Entry 7F8O (electron microscopy, 3.60 A resolution); this record covers chains C and D of the 7 polymer chains in the assembly.

[Chain C (and D)]
Molecule: Pannexin-1
Source organism: Homo sapiens
Notes: chain D of this document is another copy of the same molecule, construct and numbering; everything in this record applies to it too
UniProtKB: Q96RD7 (PANX1_HUMAN); residue numbers follow UniProt; this construct covers 1-426
Sequence (426 residues; row label = number of the first residue in the row):
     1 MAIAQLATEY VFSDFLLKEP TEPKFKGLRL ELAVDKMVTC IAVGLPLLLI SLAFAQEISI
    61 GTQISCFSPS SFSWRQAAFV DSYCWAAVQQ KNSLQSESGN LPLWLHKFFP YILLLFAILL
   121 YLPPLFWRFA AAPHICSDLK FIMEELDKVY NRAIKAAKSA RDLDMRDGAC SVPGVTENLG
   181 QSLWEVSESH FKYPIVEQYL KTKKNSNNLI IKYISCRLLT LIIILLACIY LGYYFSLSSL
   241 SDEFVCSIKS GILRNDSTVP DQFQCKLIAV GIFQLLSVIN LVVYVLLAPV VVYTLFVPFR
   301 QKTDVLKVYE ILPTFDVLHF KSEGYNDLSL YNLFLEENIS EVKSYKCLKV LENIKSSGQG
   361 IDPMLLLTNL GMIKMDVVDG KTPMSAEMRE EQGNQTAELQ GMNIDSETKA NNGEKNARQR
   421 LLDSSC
Disordered / not traced: 1, 97-98, 158-193, 319-321, 355-426
UniProt features mapped onto this chain:
  - site: D376 to D379 (Cleavage)
  - modified residue: C40 (S-nitrosocysteine), Y199 (Phosphotyrosine), C347 (S-nitrosocysteine)
  - glycosylation: N255 (N-linked (GlcNAc...) asparagine)
  - natural variant: T21 to P23 (deletion: In OZEMA7), R217 (R217H: Found in a patient with primary ovarian failure with intellectual disability and sensorineural hearing loss; uncertain significance), I272 (I272V: No change in glycosylation pattern), K346 (K346E: In OZEMA7), C347 (C347S: In OZEMA7), Q392 to C426 (deletion: In OZEMA7)
  - mutagenesis: W74 (W74A: No effect on voltage-dependence. Altered anion selectivity with equal permeability for iodide and choride), R75 (R75E: Loss of voltage-dependence and anion selectivity. Strong increase in permeability of sodium over chloride), D164 to D167 (Not cleaved by CASP3 or CASP7), N255 (N255A: Impaired glycosylation. Forms gap junctions by 2 hemichannels; N255Q: Impaired glycosylation. Loss of GLY1 and GLY2 forms. No effect on oocyte survival. Located in the cytoplasm ...), N338 (N338Q: Impaired glycosylation; loss of GLY2 form; oocyte death), D376 to D379 (Not cleaved by CASP3 or CASP7. Reduces channel activation), D379 (D379A: No effect on cell membrane location. Decreased levels of pro-IL1B upon LPS priming and ATP stimulation. Attenuated pyroptotic cell death induced by LPS and ATP), N394 (N394Q: No change in glycosylation pattern), S424 (S424A: No effect on cell membrane location. Promoted pyroptotic cell death induced by LPS and ATP)
Disulfides: C66-C265, C84-C246
Small-molecule neighbours:
  - LBN (1-palmitoyl-2-oleoyl-sn-glycero-3-phosphocholine), molecule 1: V34, P289, V290, Y293, R300, E337
  - LBN, molecule 2: L52, L275, I279
  - LBN, molecule 3: K91, G99, L101, W104, Y111, I112, L115
  - LBN, molecule 4: F235, L237, S238, S239, Q274, L275, V278, I279, V282

[Interface between chain C and chain D]
Residue-residue contacts (79; chain C residue first):
  Y10(C) - A4(D)
  Y10(C) - Q5(D)  hydrogen bond (side chain-backbone)
  F15(C) - T8(D)
  K24(C) - G27(D)  hydrogen bond (side chain-backbone)
  V43(C) - F12(D)  hydrophobic
  L47(C) - A4(D)
  L47(C) - F12(D)  hydrophobic
  I50(C) - I3(D)  hydrophobic
  I50(C) - E57(D)
  F54(C) - E57(D)
  Q63(C) - E57(D)  hydrogen bond (side chain-backbone)
  Q63(C) - I58(D)  hydrogen bond (side chain-backbone)
  Q63(C) - S59(D)
  I64(C) - I60(D)  hydrophobic
  S71(C) - S70(D)
  W74(C) - W74(D)
  R75(C) - W74(D)
  R75(C) - A77(D)
  R75(C) - D81(D)
  Q76(C) - F67(D)
  Q76(C) - S68(D)  hydrogen bond (side chain-backbone)
  Q76(C) - P69(D)
  Q76(C) - S70(D)  hydrogen bond
  F79(C) - S65(D)
  F79(C) - F67(D)  hydrophobic
  S82(C) - S65(D)  hydrogen bond
  S82(C) - I268(D)
  Y83(C) - E243(D)  hydrogen bond
  Y83(C) - K266(D)
  Y83(C) - I268(D)
  W85(C) - I58(D)  hydrogen bond (side chain-backbone)
  W85(C) - I60(D)  hydrophobic
  A86(C) - K266(D)
  A86(C) - I268(D)
  Q89(C) - G271(D)  hydrogen bond (side chain-backbone)
  Q89(C) - I272(D)
  Q90(C) - L240(D)
  Q90(C) - E243(D)
  Q90(C) - K266(D)
  W104(C) - L275(D)  hydrophobic
  K107(C) - I58(D)
  K107(C) - I272(D)
  F108(C) - I58(D)  hydrophobic
  F108(C) - I272(D)  hydrophobic
  F108(C) - L275(D)  hydrophobic
  Y111(C) - I3(D)  hydrophobic
  Y111(C) - L52(D)  hydrogen bond (side chain-backbone)
  Y111(C) - A53(D)
  Y111(C) - I58(D)
  L114(C) - I3(D)  hydrophobic
  L114(C) - A7(D)  hydrophobic
  L114(C) - L52(D)  hydrophobic
  A117(C) - F12(D)
  I118(C) - V11(D)  hydrophobic
  I118(C) - F12(D)  hydrophobic
  Y121(C) - F12(D)  hydrogen bond (side chain-backbone)
  L125(C) - L17(D)  hydrophobic
  R128(C) - D14(D)  salt bridge
  F129(C) - L17(D)  hydrophobic
  F129(C) - K36(D)
  S137(C) - S340(D)
  S137(C) - K346(D)
  D138(C) - K346(D)  salt bridge
  F141(C) - C347(D)  hydrophobic
  F141(C) - V350(D)  hydrophobic
  I195(C) - V350(D)  hydrophobic
  Q198(C) - I354(D)
  Y199(C) - V350(D)  hydrophobic
  T202(C) - N353(D)  hydrogen bond (side chain-backbone)
  S250(C) - E243(D)  hydrogen bond
  S250(C) - Q264(D)  hydrogen bond
  G251(C) - Q264(D)
  I252(C) - V245(D)  hydrophobic
  I252(C) - Q262(D)
  I252(C) - F263(D)
  I252(C) - Q264(D)
  L253(C) - F67(D)  hydrophobic
  L253(C) - Q264(D)
  V259(C) - F67(D)  hydrophobic
Also at the interface, not in a pair above, chain C (49 interface residues in all): E9, S51, F72, P110, H134, I248
Also at the interface, not in a pair above, chain D (49 interface residues in all): A2, S13, T62, C66, S239, L276, L351

[Summary]
The chain C/chain D interface involves 49 residues from each chain, with 15 hydrogen bonds and 2 salt bridges.
Polar contacts include R128(C)-D14(D), D138(C)-K346(D) and Y10(C)-Q5(D). Ligands of chain C: 4 copies of
compound LBN. From UniProt: 14 mutagenesis sites on chain C.
Chain C and chain D are both Pannexin-1 (Homo sapiens); the structure, Cryo-EM structure of the C-terminal
deletion mutant of human PANX1 in a nanodisc, was determined by electron microscopy (same publication as 7WSV,
7F8J and 7F8N).
